8YJU - chains D and F of the 8 polymer chains in the assembly; structure by electron microscopy, 3.78 A resolution.

[Chain D]
Molecule: Flap endonuclease 1
From: Homo sapiens
Notes: EC 3.1.-.-
UniProt: P39748 (FEN1_HUMAN); numbering as in UniProt (aligned over 1-380)
Chain sequence (380 residues; numbered 1 to 380; the number before each row is that of its first residue):
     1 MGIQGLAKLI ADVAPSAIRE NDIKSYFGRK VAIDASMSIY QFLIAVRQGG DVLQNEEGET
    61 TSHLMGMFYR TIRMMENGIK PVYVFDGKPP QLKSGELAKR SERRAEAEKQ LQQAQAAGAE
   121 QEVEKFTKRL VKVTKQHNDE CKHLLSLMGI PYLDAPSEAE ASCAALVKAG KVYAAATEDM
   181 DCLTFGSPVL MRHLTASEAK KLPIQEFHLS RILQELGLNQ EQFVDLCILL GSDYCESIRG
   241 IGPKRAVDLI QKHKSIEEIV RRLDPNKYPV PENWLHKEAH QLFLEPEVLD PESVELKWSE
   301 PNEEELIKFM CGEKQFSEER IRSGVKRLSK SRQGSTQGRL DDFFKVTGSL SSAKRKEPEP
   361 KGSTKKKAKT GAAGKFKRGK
Disordered / not traced: 1, 353-380

[Chain F]
Molecule: downstream DNA
From: Homo sapiens
Sequence (11 nucleotides; row label = number of the first residue in the row):
     7 TAAAATTTTT T

[Interface between chain D and chain F]
Contacting residue pairs (21; chain D residue first):
  Gly2(D) - DT7(F)  hydrogen bond to the phosphate
  Gly2(D) - DA8(F)  hydrogen bond to the phosphate
  Ile3(D) - DA8(F)  hydrogen bond to the phosphate
  Ala7(D) - DA9(F)  phosphate contact
  Lys8(D) - DA9(F)  sugar contact
  Lys8(D) - DA10(F)  salt bridge to the phosphate
  Lys93(D) - DT7(F)  salt bridge to the phosphate
  Arg100(D) - DT7(F)  salt bridge to the phosphate
  Arg103(D) - DT7(F)  base contact
  Glu160(D) - DT7(F)  phosphate contact
  Glu178(D) - DA8(F)  phosphate contact
  Asp179(D) - DT7(F)  phosphate contact
  Asp179(D) - DA8(F)  phosphate contact
  Met180(D) - DA8(F)  phosphate contact
  Asp181(D) - DT7(F)  phosphate contact
  Arg192(D) - DA8(F)  hydrogen bond to the phosphate
  Arg192(D) - DA9(F)  salt bridge to the phosphate
  Asp233(D) - DT7(F)  phosphate contact
  Lys267(D) - DT17(F)  salt bridge to the phosphate
  Tyr268(D) - DT16(F)  phosphate contact
  Tyr268(D) - DT17(F)  hydrogen bond to the phosphate

[Summary]
16 residues of chain D and 6 residues of chain F are in contact; the contacts include 5 hydrogen bonds and 5
salt bridges. Polar contacts include Gly2(D)-DT7(F), Gly2(D)-DA8(F) and Ile3(D)-DA8(F).
Chain D is Flap endonuclease 1 and chain F is downstream DNA, both from Homo sapiens; the structure, Structure
of the human endogenous PCNA-FEN1 complex - State F, was determined by electron microscopy (same publication
as 8YJH, 8YJL, 8YJQ, 8YJR, 8YJS, 8YJV, 8YJW and 8YJZ).
